PDB entry 5Z3U | electron microscopy, 4.31 A resolution (low resolution: residue-level contacts below are approximate; hydrogen-bond / salt-bridge calls are withheld) | chains D and J of the 11 polymer chains in the assembly

== Chain D ==
Molecule: Histone H2B 1.1
Source organism: Xenopus laevis
Reference sequence: P02281 (H2B11_XENLA); residues 1-122 here correspond to UniProt positions 5-126 (UniProt number = residue number + 4)
Amino-acid sequence (122 residues; row label = number of the first residue in the row):
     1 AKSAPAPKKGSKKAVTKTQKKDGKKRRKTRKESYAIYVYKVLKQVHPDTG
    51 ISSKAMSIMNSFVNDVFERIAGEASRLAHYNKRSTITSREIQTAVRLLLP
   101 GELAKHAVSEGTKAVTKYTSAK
Disordered / not traced: 1-28, 122

== Chain J ==
Molecule: 167-nt DNA strand
Sequence (167 nucleotides; row label = number of the first residue in the row; numbers below 1 keep their minus sign (DA-19 is residue -19)):
   -19 ATCGTACTTCTCGACAAGCTTCAGGATGTATATATCTGACACGTGCCTGG
    31 AGACTAGGGAGTAATCCCCTTGGCGGTTAAAACGCGGGGGACAGCGCGTA
    81 CGTGCGTTTAAGCGGTGCTAGAGCTGTCTACGACCAATTGAGCGGCCTCG
   131 GCACCGGGATTCTCGAT
Disordered / not traced: -19 to 0, 147

== Interface between chain D and chain J ==
Pairs across the interface - 13 pairs, chain D then chain J:
  Thr29(D) - DC104(J)
  Arg30(D) - DT28(J)
  Tyr39(D) - DA21(J)
  Tyr39(D) - DC22(J)
  Gly50(D) - DA21(J)
  Ile51(D) - DA21(J)
  Ser52(D) - DC20(J)
  Ser53(D) - DC20(J)
  Arg83(D) - DA40(J)
  Arg83(D) - DG41(J)
  Ser84(D) - DG39(J)
  Ser84(D) - DA40(J)
  Thr85(D) - DA40(J)

== Summary ==
The interface between chain D and chain J involves 10 residues on one side and 8 on the other.
Here chain D is Histone H2B 1.1 (Xenopus laevis) and chain J is a 167-nt DNA strand. Entry 5Z3U (Structure of
Snf2-nucleosome complex at shl2 in ADP BeFx state) was determined by electron microscopy (same publication as
5Z3V, 5Z3L, 5Z3O, 6IY2 and 6IY3).
